7BOF - chains A and E of the 12 polymer chains in the assembly; structure by electron microscopy, 2.92 A resolution.

== Chain A ==
Molecule: 16S rRNA
Source organism: Escherichia coli (strain K12)
Sequence (1542 nucleotides; each row starts with the number of its first residue):
     1 AAAUUGAAGA GUUUGAUCAU GGCUCAGAUU GAACGCUGGC GGCAGGCCUA ACACAUGCAA
    61 GUCGAACGGU AACAGGAAGA AGCUUGCUUC UUUGCUGACG AGUGGCGGAC GGGUGAGUAA
   121 UGUCUGGGAA ACUGCCUGAU GGAGGGGGAU AACUACUGGA AACGGUAGCU AAUACCGCAU
   181 AACGUCGCAA GACCAAAGAG GGGGACCUUC GGGCCUCUUG CCAUCGGAUG UGCCCAGAUG
   241 GGAUUAGCUA GUAGGUGGGG UAACGGCUCA CCUAGGCGAC GAUCCCUAGC UGGUCUGAGA
   301 GGAUGACCAG CCACACUGGA ACUGAGACAC GGUCCAGACU CCUACGGGAG GCAGCAGUGG
   361 GGAAUAUUGC ACAAUGGGCG CAAGCCUGAU GCAGCCAUGC CGCGUGUAUG AAGAAGGCCU
   421 UCGGGUUGUA AAGUACUUUC AGCGGGGAGG AAGGGAGUAA AGUUAAUACC UUUGCUCAUU
   481 GACGUUACCC GCAGAAGAAG CACCGGCUAA CUCCGUGCCA GCAGCCXCGG UAAUACGGAG
   541 GGUGCAAGCG UUAAUCGGAA UUACUGGGCG UAAAGCGCAC GCAGGCGGUU UGUUAAGUCA
   601 GAUGUGAAAU CCCCGGGCUC AACCUGGGAA CUGCAUCUGA UACUGGCAAG CUUGAGUCUC
   661 GUAGAGGGGG GUAGAAUUCC AGGUGUAGCG GUGAAAUGCG UAGAGAUCUG GAGGAAUACC
   721 GGUGGCGAAG GCGGCCCCCU GGACGAAGAC UGACGCUCAG GUGCGAAAGC GUGGGGAGCA
   781 AACAGGAUUA GAUACCCUGG UAGUCCACGC CGUAAACGAU GUCGACUUGG AGGUUGUGCC
   841 CUUGAGGCGU GGCUUCCGGA GCUAACGCGU UAAGUCGACC GCCUGGGGAG UACGGCCGCA
   901 AGGUUAAAAC UCAAAUGAAU UGACGGGGGC CCGCACAAGC GGUGGAGCAU GUGGUUUAAU
   961 UCGAUGXAAC GCGAAGAACC UUACCUGGUC UUGACAUCCA CGGAAGUUUU CAGAGAUGAG
  1021 AAUGUGCCUU CGGGAACCGU GAGACAGGUG CUGCAUGGCU GUCGUCAGCU CGUGUUGUGA
  1081 AAUGUUGGGU UAAGUCCCGC AACGAGCGCA ACCCUUAUCC UUUGUUGCCA GCGGUCCGGC
  1141 CGGGAACUCA AAGGAGACUG CCAGUGAUAA ACUGGAGGAA GGUGGGGAUG ACGUCAAGUC
  1201 AUCAUGGCCC UUACGACCAG GGCUACACAC GUGCUACAAU GGCGCAUACA AAGAGAAGCG
  1261 ACCUCGCGAG AGCAAGCGGA CCUCAUAAAG UGCGUCGUAG UCCGGAUUGG AGUCUGCAAC
  1321 UCGACUCCAU GAAGUCGGAA UCGCUAGUAA UCGUGGAUCA GAAUGCCACG GUGAAUACGU
  1381 UCCCGGGCCU UGUACACACC GCCCGUXACA CCAUGGGAGU GGGUUGCAAA AGAAGUAGGU
  1441 AGCUUAACCU UCGGGAGGGC GCUUACCACU UUGUGAUUCA UGACUGGGGU GAAGUCGUAA
  1501 CAAGGUAACC GUAGGGGAAC CUGCGGUUGG AUCACCUCCU UA
Not modelled in the structure: 931-1386, 1401-1407, 1495-1501, 1541-1542
Modified residues: PSU (pseudouridine-5'-monophosphate) at position 516, G7M (N7-methyl-guanosine-5'-monophosphate) at position 527, 2MG (2N-methylguanosine-5'-monophosphate) at position 966, 5MC (5-methylcytidine-5'-monophosphate) at position 967, 2MG (2N-methylguanosine-5'-monophosphate) at position 1207, 4OC (4n,o2'-methylcytidine-5'-monophosphate) at position 1402, 5MC (5-methylcytidine-5'-monophosphate) at position 1407, UR3 (3-methyluridine-5'-monophoshate) at position 1498, 2MG (2N-methylguanosine-5'-monophosphate) at position 1516, MA6 (6N-dimethyladenosine-5'-monophoshate) at position 1518, MA6 (6N-dimethyladenosine-5'-monophoshate) at position 1519
Ion coordination: Mg2+ site 1 near U14 (its only coordinating residue here); Mg2+ site 2 near G21 (its only coordinating residue here); Mg2+ site 3: C48, G115; Mg2+ site 4 near A53 (its only coordinating residue here); Mg2+ site 5 near U56 (its only coordinating residue here); Mg2+ site 6: A59, U387; Mg2+ site 7 near A66 (its only coordinating residue here); Mg2+ site 8 near G100 (its only coordinating residue here); Mg2+ site 9: A109, G331; Mg2+ site 10 near G111 (its only coordinating residue here); Mg2+ site 11 near G113 (its only coordinating residue here); Mg2+ site 12: A116, G117, G289; 39 more Mg2+ sites not listed
What the authors report for this chain:
  - contacts within the chain: U921/A1534, A923/U1532, A1507/G1530 (pi stacking)

== Chain E ==
Name: 30S ribosomal protein S5
Source organism: Escherichia coli (strain K12)
UniProtKB: P0A7W1 (RS5_ECOLI); numbering as in UniProt (aligned over 1-167)
Amino-acid sequence (167 residues; numbered 1 to 167; the number before each row is that of its first residue):
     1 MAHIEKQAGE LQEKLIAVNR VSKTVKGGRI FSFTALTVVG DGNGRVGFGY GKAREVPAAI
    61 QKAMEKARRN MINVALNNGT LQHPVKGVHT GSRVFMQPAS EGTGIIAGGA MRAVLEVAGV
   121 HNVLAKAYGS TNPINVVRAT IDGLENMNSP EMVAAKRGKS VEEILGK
Not modelled in the structure: 1-9, 167

== Interface between chain A and chain E ==
Contacting residue pairs (53):
  U5(A) / Ser-100(E)  base contact
  G6(A) / Ala-99(E)  base contact
  G6(A) / Ser-100(E)  hydrogen bond to the base
  G6(A) / Thr-103(E)  base contact
  G6(A) / Leu-124(E)  base contact
  A7(A) / Phe-95(E)  base contact
  A7(A) / Gln-97(E)  hydrogen bond to the base
  A7(A) / Ala-125(E)  hydrogen bond to the sugar
  A7(A) / Lys-126(E)  sugar contact
  A7(A) / Tyr-128(E)  base contact
  A8(A) / Ile-106(E)  sugar contact
  A8(A) / Ala-107(E)  hydrogen bond to the sugar
  A8(A) / Gly-108(E)  hydrogen bond to the sugar
  A8(A) / Arg-112(E)  hydrogen bond to the base
  A8(A) / Ala-125(E)  sugar contact
  G9(A) / Gly-108(E)  hydrogen bond to the phosphate
  G9(A) / Gly-109(E)  sugar contact
  G9(A) / Lys-126(E)  salt bridge to the phosphate
  G9(A) / Ala-127(E)  hydrogen bond to the phosphate
  A10(A) / Thr-131(E)  hydrogen bond to the phosphate
  G15(A) / Ser-22(E)  hydrogen bond to the sugar
  G15(A) / Thr-24(E)  base contact
  G15(A) / Arg-29(E)  hydrogen bond to the sugar
  A16(A) / Val-21(E)  sugar contact
  A16(A) / Ser-22(E)  hydrogen bond to the sugar
  U17(A) / Asn-19(E)  hydrogen bond to the phosphate
  C18(A) / Asn-132(E)  hydrogen bond to the phosphate
  C18(A) / Asn-135(E)  phosphate contact
  A19(A) / Thr-90(E)  phosphate contact
  A19(A) / Ser-130(E)  hydrogen bond to the phosphate
  A19(A) / Asn-132(E)  hydrogen bond to the phosphate
  A19(A) / Asn-135(E)  phosphate contact
  U20(A) / Ser-130(E)  phosphate contact
  A559(A) / Lys-126(E)  salt bridge to the phosphate
  A560(A) / Arg-93(E)  base contact
  A560(A) / Tyr-128(E)  stacking on the base
  A864(A) / Thr-90(E)  phosphate contact
  U921(A) / Lys-23(E)  sugar contact
  U921(A) / Thr-24(E)  hydrogen bond to the sugar
  G922(A) / Thr-24(E)  sugar contact
  G922(A) / Val-25(E)  hydrogen bond to the sugar
  G922(A) / Lys-26(E)  sugar contact
  A923(A) / Lys-26(E)  phosphate contact
  A1534(A) / Arg-29(E)  sugar contact
  C1535(A) / Arg-29(E)  hydrogen bond to the phosphate
  U1537(A) / Arg-20(E)  hydrogen bond to the sugar
  U1537(A) / Phe-33(E)  base contact
  C1538(A) / Val-56(E)  sugar contact
  C1539(A) / Leu-15(E)  base contact
  C1539(A) / Val-56(E)  sugar contact
  C1539(A) / Ile-60(E)  phosphate contact
  U1540(A) / Pro-57(E)  phosphate contact
  U1540(A) / Met-64(E)  phosphate contact
Also at the interface, not in a pair above, chain A (26 interface residues in all): G558, C1536
Also at the interface, not in a pair above, chain E (40 interface residues in all): Val-18, Phe-31, Gly-91, Ile-134

== Overview ==
26 residues of chain A and 40 residues of chain E are in contact; the contacts include 20 hydrogen bonds, 2
salt bridges and 1 aromatic stacking contact. Among the polar pairs are G6(A)/Ser-100(E), A7(A)/Gln-97(E) and
A8(A)/Arg-112(E). From the paper: contacts within the chain involving U921(A), A1534(A) and A923(A) among
others.
Here chain A is 16S rRNA and chain E is 30S ribosomal protein S5, both from Escherichia coli (strain K12).
Entry 7BOF (Bacterial 30S ribosomal subunit assembly complex state I (body domain)) was determined by electron
microscopy, deposited together with 7AF3, 7AF5, 7AF8, 7AFA, 7AFD, 7AFH and 17 further entries.
